Entry 5WPL (X-ray diffraction, 2.15 A resolution); this record covers chains B and C of the 3 polymer chains in the assembly.

# Chain B (and C)
Name: Ras-binding peptide
Notes: chain C of this document is another copy of the same molecule, construct and numbering; everything in this record applies to it too
Chain sequence (32 residues; numbered 1 to 32; the number before each row is that of its first residue):
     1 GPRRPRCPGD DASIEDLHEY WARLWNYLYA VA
Disordered / not traced: 1-3 (chain C: 1)
Bound ions: Ca2+: Ala32 (shared with 1 residue of chain A; 1 residue of chain I)
What the authors report for this chain:
  - mutagenesis - A30R: increased binding to KRas-GppNHp
  - mutagenesis - A30R: increased binding to KRas-GDP
  - self-association interface (contacts with another copy of this molecule); pairs are residue here / residue on that copy: Cys7-Cys7 (disulfide)

# Chain B / chain C interface
Contacting residue pairs - 28 pairs, chain B then chain C:
  Arg4(B) - Ala12(C)  hydrogen bond (side chain-backbone)
  Arg4(B) - Leu17(C)
  Cys7(B) - Cys7(C)  disulfide
  Cys7(B) - Pro8(C)  hydrogen bond (side chain-backbone)
  Pro8(B) - Cys7(C)
  Pro8(B) - Tyr20(C)
  Ala12(B) - Arg4(C)  hydrogen bond (backbone-side chain)
  Ile14(B) - Tyr27(C)
  Ile14(B) - Leu28(C)  hydrophobic
  Ile14(B) - Val31(C)  hydrophobic
  Leu17(B) - Arg4(C)
  Leu17(B) - Tyr27(C)  hydrophobic
  His18(B) - Leu28(C)
  Tyr20(B) - Cys7(C)
  Tyr20(B) - Tyr20(C)  hydrophobic
  Tyr20(B) - Leu24(C)  hydrophobic
  Trp21(B) - Trp21(C)  hydrogen bond (side chain-backbone)
  Trp21(B) - Leu24(C)
  Trp21(B) - Trp25(C)
  Leu24(B) - Leu17(C)
  Leu24(B) - Tyr20(C)  hydrophobic
  Leu24(B) - Trp21(C)  hydrophobic
  Trp25(B) - Trp21(C)
  Leu28(B) - Ile14(C)
  Leu28(B) - Leu17(C)  hydrophobic
  Leu28(B) - His18(C)
  Leu28(B) - Trp21(C)  hydrophobic
  Val31(B) - Ile14(C)  hydrophobic
Also at the interface, not in a pair above, chain B (14 interface residues in all): Tyr27
Also at the interface, not in a pair above, chain C (15 interface residues in all): Asp10
Inter-chain disulfides: Cys7(B)-Cys7(C)
From the paper, about this interface:
  - residue pairs: Cys7(B)-Cys7(C) (covalent link)

# Summary
14 residues of chain B face 15 of chain C across their interface; the contacts include 1 disulfide bond and 4
hydrogen bonds. Among the polar pairs are Arg4(B)-Ala12(C), Cys7(B)-Pro8(C) and Trp21(B)-Trp21(C). The paper
describes a contact between Cys7(B) and Cys7(C). From the paper: A30R of chain B increases binding to
KRas-GppNHp; a self-association interface involving Cys7(B).
Both chains are Ras-binding peptide. Entry 5WPL (KRas G12V, bound to GppNHp and miniprotein 225-11) was
determined by X-ray diffraction (same publication as 5WHA, 5WHB, 5WHE, 5WLB and 5WPM).
